Entry 7LYA (electron microscopy, 2.91 A resolution); this record covers chains F and I of the 10 polymer chains in the assembly.

# Chain F
Protein: Histone H4
Organism: Homo sapiens
Reference sequence: P62805 (H4_HUMAN); residues 0-102 here correspond to UniProt positions 1-103 (UniProt number = residue number + 1)
Chain sequence (107 residues; numbered -4 to 102; the number before each row is that of its first residue; numbers below 1 keep their minus sign (Gly-4 is residue -4)):
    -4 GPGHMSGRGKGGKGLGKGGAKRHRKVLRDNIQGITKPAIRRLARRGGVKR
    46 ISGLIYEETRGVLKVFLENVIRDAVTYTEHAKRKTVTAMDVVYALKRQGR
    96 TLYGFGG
Not modelled in the structure: -4 to 20
Differences from the reference sequence: expression tag (-4 to -1)

# Chain I
Molecule: 147-nt DNA strand
Organism: Homo sapiens
Sequence (147 nucleotides; row label = number of the first residue in the row; numbers below 1 keep their minus sign (DA-73 is residue -73)):
   -73 ATCGAGAATCCCGGTGCCGAGGCCGCTCAATTGGTCGTAGACAGCTCTAG
   -23 CACCGCTTAAACGCACGTACGCGCTGTCCCCCGCGTTTTAACCGCCAAGG
    27 GGATTACTCCCTAGTCTCCAGGCACGTGTCAGATATATACATCCGAT

# Interface between chain F and chain I
Residue-residue contacts (11; chain F residue first):
  Arg35(F) - DC8(I)  salt bridge to the phosphate
  Arg45(F) - DC7(I)  phosphate contact
  Arg45(F) - DC8(I)  phosphate contact
  Ile46(F) - DC7(I)  sugar contact
  Ile46(F) - DC8(I)  hydrogen bond to the phosphate
  Ser47(F) - DC7(I)  sugar contact
  Gly48(F) - DC7(I)  hydrogen bond to the phosphate
  Arg78(F) - DG28(I)  phosphate contact
  Lys79(F) - DG27(I)  phosphate contact
  Lys79(F) - DG28(I)  hydrogen bond to the phosphate
  Thr80(F) - DG28(I)  hydrogen bond to the phosphate
Also at the interface, not in a pair above, chain F (10 interface residues in all): Lys44, Lys77

# Summary
10 residues of chain F face 4 of chain I across their interface; the contacts include 4 hydrogen bonds and 1
salt bridge. Polar contacts include Ile46(F)-DC8(I), Gly48(F)-DC7(I) and Lys79(F)-DG28(I).
Chain F is Histone H4 and chain I is a 147-nt DNA strand, both from Homo sapiens; the structure, Cryo-EM
structure of the human nucleosome core particle with linked histone proteins H2A and H2B, was determined by
electron microscopy together with 7LYB from the same study.
